8S9U - chains E and G of the 7 polymer chains in the assembly; structure by electron microscopy, 2.77 A resolution.

[Chain E]
Name: TIGR03986 family CRISPR-associated RAMP protein
From: Synechocystis sp. PCC 6803
UniProtKB: Q6ZED5 (Q6ZED5_SYNY3); numbering as in UniProt (aligned over 1-795)
Chain sequence (795 residues; numbered 1 to 795; the number before each row is that of its first residue):
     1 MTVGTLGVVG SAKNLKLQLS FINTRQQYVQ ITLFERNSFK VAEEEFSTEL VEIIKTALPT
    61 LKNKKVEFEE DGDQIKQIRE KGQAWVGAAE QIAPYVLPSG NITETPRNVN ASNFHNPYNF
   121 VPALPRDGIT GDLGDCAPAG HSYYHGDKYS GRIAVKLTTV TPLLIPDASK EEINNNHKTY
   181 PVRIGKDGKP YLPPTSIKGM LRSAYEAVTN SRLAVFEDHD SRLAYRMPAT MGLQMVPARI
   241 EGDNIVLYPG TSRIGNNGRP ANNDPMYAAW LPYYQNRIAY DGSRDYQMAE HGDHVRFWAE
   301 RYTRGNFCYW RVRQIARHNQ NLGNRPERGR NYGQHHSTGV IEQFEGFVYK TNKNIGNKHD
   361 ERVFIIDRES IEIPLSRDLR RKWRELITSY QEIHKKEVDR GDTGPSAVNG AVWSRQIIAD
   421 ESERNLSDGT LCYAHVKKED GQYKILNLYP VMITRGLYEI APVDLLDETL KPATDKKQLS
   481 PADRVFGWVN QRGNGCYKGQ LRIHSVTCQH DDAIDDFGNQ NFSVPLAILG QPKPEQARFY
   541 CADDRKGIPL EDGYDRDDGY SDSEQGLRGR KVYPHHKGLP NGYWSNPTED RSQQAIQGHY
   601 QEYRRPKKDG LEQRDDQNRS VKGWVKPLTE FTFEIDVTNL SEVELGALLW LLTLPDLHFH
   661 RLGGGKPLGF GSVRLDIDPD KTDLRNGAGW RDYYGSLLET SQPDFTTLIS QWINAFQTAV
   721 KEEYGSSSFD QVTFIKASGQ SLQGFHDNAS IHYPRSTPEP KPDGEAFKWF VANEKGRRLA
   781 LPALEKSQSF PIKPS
Disordered / not traced: 1-111, 281-286
From the paper describing this entry:
  - binding site for Crispr RNA: Phe307, Ile355, Ile453, Phe767
  - conformationally variable residues: Asp616

[Chain G]
Molecule: Target RNA
Sequence (60 nucleotides; row label = number of the first residue in the row):
     1 CAUGACGGAU CGCGGGAGUU AUUGACGACC CCGAUUGGUU CUACUACAAA CGUGAUACUA
Disordered / not traced: 1-19, 53-60

[Interface between chain E and chain G]
Pairs across the interface (37; chain E residue first):
  Ala229(E) with A21(G), hydrogen bond to the base; U22(G), base contact
  Thr230(E) with A21(G), base contact
  Leu233(E) with U20(G), base contact; A21(G), base contact
  Arg259(E) with U20(G), salt bridge to the phosphate
  Met266(E) with U20(G), base contact
  Asn306(E) with U20(G), hydrogen bond to the sugar
  Phe307(E) with U20(G), base contact
  Ile355(E) with U23(G), base contact
  Asn357(E) with U23(G), hydrogen bond to the sugar
  Lys396(E) with A28(G), phosphate contact; C29(G), salt bridge to the phosphate
  Ser406(E) with C26(G), sugar contact
  Ala407(E) with G24(G), hydrogen bond to the base; A25(G), base contact; C26(G), hydrogen bond to the sugar
  Val408(E) with G24(G), base contact
  Val489(E) with A34(G), base contact
  Asn490(E) with A34(G), hydrogen bond to the sugar
  Gln491(E) with G33(G), hydrogen bond to the base; A34(G), sugar contact
  Arg492(E) with A34(G), sugar contact
  Gly493(E) with A34(G), hydrogen bond to the sugar; U35(G), sugar contact
  Asn494(E) with U35(G), hydrogen bond to the sugar
  Leu529(E) with A28(G), base contact
  Gln531(E) with C29(G), sugar contact
  Asp616(E) with A28(G), base contact
  Gln617(E) with G27(G), sugar contact; A28(G), hydrogen bond to the phosphate
  Asp763(E) with C26(G), base contact
  Gly764(E) with C26(G), base contact
  Glu765(E) with A25(G), sugar contact
  Phe767(E) with A25(G), stacking on the base; C26(G), base contact
  Lys775(E) with U22(G), salt bridge to the phosphate
Other interface residues (no listed pair), chain E (32 interface residues in all): Gly356, Arg400, Lys533, Val771
Other interface residues (no listed pair), chain G (14 interface residues in all): U36

[Overview]
Chain E and chain G form an interface of 32 and 14 residues respectively, with 10 hydrogen bonds, 3 salt
bridges and 1 aromatic stacking contact. Among the polar pairs are Ala229(E)-A21(G), Ala407(E)-G24(G) and
Gln491(E)-G33(G). The paper reports a binding site for Crispr RNA at Phe307(E), Ile355(E) and Ile453(E) among
others; conformational variability at Asp616(E).
Here chain E is TIGR03986 family CRISPR-associated RAMP protein (Synechocystis sp. PCC 6803) and chain G is
Target RNA. Entry 8S9U (CRISPR-Cas type III-D effector complex bound to a target RNA) was determined by
electron microscopy together with 8S9T, 8S9V and 8S9X from the same study.
